3HOW - chains A and B of the 15 polymer chains in the assembly; structure by X-ray diffraction, 3.60 A resolution.

== Chain A ==
Name: DNA-directed RNA polymerase II subunit RPB1
Organism: Saccharomyces cerevisiae
Notes: EC 2.7.7.6
Reference sequence: P04050 (RPB1_YEAST); numbering as in UniProt (aligned over 1-1733)
Chain sequence (1733 residues; each row starts with the number of its first residue):
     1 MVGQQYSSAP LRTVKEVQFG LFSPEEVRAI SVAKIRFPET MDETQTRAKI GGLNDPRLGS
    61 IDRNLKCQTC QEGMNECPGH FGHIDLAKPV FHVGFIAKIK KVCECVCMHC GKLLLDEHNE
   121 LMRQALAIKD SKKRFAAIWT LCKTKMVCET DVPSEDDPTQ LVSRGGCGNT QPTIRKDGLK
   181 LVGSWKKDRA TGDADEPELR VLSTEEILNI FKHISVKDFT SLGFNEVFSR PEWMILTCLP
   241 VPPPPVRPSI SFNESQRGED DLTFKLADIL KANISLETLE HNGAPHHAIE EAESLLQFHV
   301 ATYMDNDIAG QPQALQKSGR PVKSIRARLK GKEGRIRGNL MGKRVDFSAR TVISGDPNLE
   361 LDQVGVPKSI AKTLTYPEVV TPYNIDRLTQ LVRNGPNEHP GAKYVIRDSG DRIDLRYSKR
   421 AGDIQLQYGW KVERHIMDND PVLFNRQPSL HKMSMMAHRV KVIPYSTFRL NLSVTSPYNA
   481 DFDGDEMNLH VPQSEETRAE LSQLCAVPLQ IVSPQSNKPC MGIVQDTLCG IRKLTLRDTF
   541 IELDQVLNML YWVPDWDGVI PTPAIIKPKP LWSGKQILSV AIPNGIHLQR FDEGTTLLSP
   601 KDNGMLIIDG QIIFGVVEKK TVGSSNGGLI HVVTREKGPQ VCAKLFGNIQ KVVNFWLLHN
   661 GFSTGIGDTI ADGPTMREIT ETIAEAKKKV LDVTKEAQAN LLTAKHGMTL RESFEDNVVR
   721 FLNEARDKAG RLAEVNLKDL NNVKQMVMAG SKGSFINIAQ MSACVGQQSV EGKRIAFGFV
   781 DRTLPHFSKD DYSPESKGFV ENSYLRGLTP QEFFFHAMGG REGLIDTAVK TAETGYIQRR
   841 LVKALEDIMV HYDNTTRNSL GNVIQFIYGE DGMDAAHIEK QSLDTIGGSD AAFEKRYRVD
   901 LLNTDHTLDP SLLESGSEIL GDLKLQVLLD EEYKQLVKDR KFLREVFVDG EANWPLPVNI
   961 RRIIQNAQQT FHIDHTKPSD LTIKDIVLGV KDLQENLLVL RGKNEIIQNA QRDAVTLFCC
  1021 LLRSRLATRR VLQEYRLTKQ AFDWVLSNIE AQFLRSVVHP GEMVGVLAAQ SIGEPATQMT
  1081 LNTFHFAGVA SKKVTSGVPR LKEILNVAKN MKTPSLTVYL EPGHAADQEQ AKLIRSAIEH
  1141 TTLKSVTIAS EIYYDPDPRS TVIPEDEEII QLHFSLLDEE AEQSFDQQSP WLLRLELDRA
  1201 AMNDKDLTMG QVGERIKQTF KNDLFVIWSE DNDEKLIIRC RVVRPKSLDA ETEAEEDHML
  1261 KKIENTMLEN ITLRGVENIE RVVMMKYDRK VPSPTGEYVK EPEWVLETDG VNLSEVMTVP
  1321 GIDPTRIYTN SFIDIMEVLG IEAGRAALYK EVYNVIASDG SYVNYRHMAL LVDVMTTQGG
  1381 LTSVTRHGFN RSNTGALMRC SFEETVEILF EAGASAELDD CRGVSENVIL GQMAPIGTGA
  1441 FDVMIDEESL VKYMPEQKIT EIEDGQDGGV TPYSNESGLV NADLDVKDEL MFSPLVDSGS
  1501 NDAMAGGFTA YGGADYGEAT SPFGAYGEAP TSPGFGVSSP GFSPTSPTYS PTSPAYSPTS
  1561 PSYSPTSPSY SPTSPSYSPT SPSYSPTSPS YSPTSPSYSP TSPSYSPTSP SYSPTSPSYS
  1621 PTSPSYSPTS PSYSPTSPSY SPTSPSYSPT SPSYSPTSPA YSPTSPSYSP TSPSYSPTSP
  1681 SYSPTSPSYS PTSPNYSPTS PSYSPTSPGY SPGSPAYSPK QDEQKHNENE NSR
Not modelled in the structure: 1, 187-194, 1082-1091, 1176-1186, 1245-1253, 1456-1733
UniProt features mapped onto this chain:
  - region: Pro248 to Asp260 (Lid loop), Asn306 to Lys323 (Rudder loop), Pro810 to Glu822 (Bridging helix)
  - binding site (Zn(2+)): Cys67, Cys70, Cys77, His80, Cys107, Cys110, Cys148, Cys167
  - binding site (Mg(2+)): Asp481, Asp483, Asp485
  - modified residue: Thr1471 (Phosphothreonine)
  - cross-link (Glycyl lysine isopeptide (Lys-Gly)): Lys695 (interchain with G-Cter in ubiquitin), Lys1246 (interchain with G-Cter in ubiquitin), Lys1350 (interchain with G-Cter in ubiquitin)
Bound ions: Zn2+ site 1: Cys67, Cys70, Cys77, His80; Zn2+ site 2: Cys107, Cys110, Cys148, Cys167; Mg2+: Asp481, Asp483, Asp485 (shared with 1 residue of chain 3)
Reported in the primary citation:
  - binding site for the 18-nt RNA strand: Asp483

== Chain B ==
Name: DNA-directed RNA polymerase II subunit RPB2
Organism: Saccharomyces cerevisiae
Notes: EC 2.7.7.6
Reference sequence: P08518 (RPB2_YEAST); numbering as in UniProt (aligned over 1-1224)
Chain sequence (1224 residues; each row starts with the number of its first residue):
     1 MSDLANSEKY YDEDPYGFED ESAPITAEDS WAVISAFFRE KGLVSQQLDS FNQFVDYTLQ
    61 DIICEDSTLI LEQLAQHTTE SDNISRKYEI SFGKIYVTKP MVNESDGVTH ALYPQEARLR
   121 NLTYSSGLFV DVKKRTYEAI DVPGRELKYE LIAEESEDDS ESGKVFIGRL PIMLRSKNCY
   181 LSEATESDLY KLKECPFDMG GYFIINGSEK VLIAQERSAG NIVQVFKKAA PSPISHVAEI
   241 RSALEKGSRF ISTLQVKLYG REGSSARTIK ATLPYIKQDI PIVIIFRALG IIPDGEILEH
   301 ICYDVNDWQM LEMLKPCVED GFVIQDRETA LDFIGRRGTA LGIKKEKRIQ YAKDILQKEF
   361 LPHITQLEGF ESRKAFFLGY MINRLLLCAL DRKDQDDRDH FGKKRLDLAG PLLAQLFKTL
   421 FKKLTKDIFR YMQRTVEEAH DFNMKLAINA KTITSGLKYA LATGNWGEQK KAMSSRAGVS
   481 QVLNRYTYSS TLSHLRRTNT PIGRDGKLAK PRQLHNTHWG LVCPAETPEG QACGLVKNLS
   541 LMSCISVGTD PMPIITFLSE WGMEPLEDYV PHQSPDATRV FVNGVWHGVH RNPARLMETL
   601 RTLRRKGDIN PEVSMIRDIR EKELKIFTDA GRVYRPLFIV EDDESLGHKE LKVRKGHIAK
   661 LMATEYQDIE GGFEDVEEYT WSSLLNEGLV EYIDAEEEES ILIAMQPEDL EPAEANEEND
   721 LDVDPAKRIR VSHHATTFTH CEIHPSMILG VAASIIPFPD HNQSPRNTYQ SAMGKQAMGV
   781 FLTNYNVRMD TMANILYYPQ KPLGTTRAME YLKFRELPAG QNAIVAIACY SGYNQEDSMI
   841 MNQSSIDRGL FRSLFFRSYM DQEKKYGMSI TETFEKPQRT NTLRMKHGTY DKLDDDGLIA
   901 PGVRVSGEDV IIGKTTPISP DEEELGQRTA YHSKRDASTP LRSTENGIVD QVLVTTNQDG
   961 LKFVKVRVRT TKIPQIGDKF ASRHGQKGTI GITYRREDMP FTAEGIVPDL IINPHAIPSR
  1021 MTVAHLIECL LSKVAALSGN EGDASPFTDI TVEGISKLLR EHGYQSRGFE VMYNGHTGKK
  1081 LMAQIFFGPT YYQRLRHMVD DKIHARARGP MQVLTRQPVE GRSRDGGLRF GEMERDCMIA
  1141 HGAASFLKER LMEASDAFRV HICGICGLMT VIAKLNHNQF ECKGCDNKID IYQIHIPYAA
  1201 KLLFQELMAM NITPRLYTDR SRDF
Not modelled in the structure: 1-19, 71-89, 135-163, 337-344, 438-445, 471, 669-677, 716-721, 920-932
Bound ions: Zn2+: Cys1163, Cys1166, Cys1182, Cys1185
Reported in the primary citation:
  - binding site for the 18-nt RNA strand: Arg766, Arg1020
  - binding site for the 26-nt DNA strand: Arg504

== How chain A and chain B interact ==
Contacting residue pairs (398):
  Val2(A) - Ala1157(B)
  Val2(A) - Phe1158(B)
  Val2(A) - Arg1159(B)
  Val2(A) - His1195(B)
  Gly3(A) - Arg1159(B)  hydrogen bond (backbone-side chain)
  Gln4(A) - Arg1159(B)  hydrogen bond (backbone-side chain)
  Gln5(A) - Arg1159(B)  hydrogen bond (backbone-side chain)
  Gln5(A) - Leu1175(B)  hydrogen bond (side chain-backbone)
  Tyr6(A) - Arg1159(B)
  Tyr6(A) - Leu1175(B)
  Ser7(A) - Arg1159(B)
  Ser7(A) - His1161(B)
  Ser7(A) - Leu1175(B)
  Ser7(A) - Phe1180(B)
  Ser7(A) - Gln1193(B)  hydrogen bond
  Ser8(A) - Asn1178(B)  hydrogen bond
  Ser8(A) - Phe1180(B)
  Ala9(A) - His1161(B)
  Ala9(A) - Phe1180(B)  hydrophobic
  Ala9(A) - Gln1193(B)  hydrogen bond (backbone-side chain)
  Pro10(A) - Ile1191(B)
  Pro10(A) - Tyr1192(B)  hydrophobic
  Pro10(A) - Gln1193(B)  hydrogen bond (backbone-backbone)
  Leu11(A) - Gln1193(B)
  Leu11(A) - His1195(B)
  Arg12(A) - Tyr1192(B)  hydrogen bond
  Arg12(A) - Gln1193(B)  hydrogen bond (backbone-backbone)
  Arg12(A) - Ile1194(B)
  Arg12(A) - Thr1218(B)  hydrogen bond
  Thr13(A) - Thr1218(B)
  Val14(A) - Tyr1217(B)
  Lys15(A) - Tyr1217(B)  hydrogen bond (backbone-backbone)
  Lys15(A) - Thr1218(B)
  Lys15(A) - Asp1219(B)
  Lys15(A) - Arg1220(B)  hydrogen bond (backbone-side chain)
  Glu16(A) - Arg1215(B)
  Glu16(A) - Tyr1217(B)  hydrogen bond (backbone-backbone)
  Glu16(A) - Asp1219(B)
  Glu16(A) - Arg1220(B)
  Glu16(A) - Ser1221(B)  hydrogen bond (side chain-backbone)
  Glu16(A) - Arg1222(B)  hydrogen bond (side chain-backbone)
  Val17(A) - Arg1215(B)
  Gln18(A) - Thr1213(B)
  Gln18(A) - Arg1215(B)  hydrogen bond (backbone-backbone)
  Gln18(A) - Tyr1217(B)
  Phe19(A) - Thr1213(B)
  Gly20(A) - Thr1213(B)  hydrogen bond (backbone-backbone)
  Leu21(A) - Asn1211(B)
  Leu21(A) - Thr1213(B)  hydrogen bond (backbone-side chain)
  Phe22(A) - Met1208(B)  hydrophobic
  Phe22(A) - Asn1211(B)  hydrogen bond (backbone-backbone)
  Phe22(A) - Thr1213(B)
  Glu26(A) - Cys1166(B)
  Glu26(A) - Leu1168(B)
  Glu26(A) - Arg1215(B)  salt bridge
  Ala29(A) - Lys1183(B)
  Ala29(A) - Gly1184(B)
  Ile30(A) - Leu1168(B)  hydrophobic
  Ile30(A) - Thr1170(B)
  Ile30(A) - Lys1183(B)  hydrogen bond (backbone-side chain)
  Thr69(A) - Lys1174(B)  hydrogen bond
  Glu72(A) - Ala1173(B)
  Glu72(A) - Lys1174(B)
  Glu72(A) - Leu1175(B)  hydrogen bond (side chain-backbone)
  Met74(A) - Arg1116(B)  hydrogen bond (backbone-side chain)
  Asn75(A) - Arg1116(B)
  Glu76(A) - Arg1159(B)  salt bridge
  Glu76(A) - Leu1175(B)
  Pro78(A) - Lys1201(B)
  Gly79(A) - Lys1201(B)
  Gly79(A) - Gln1205(B)
  Phe81(A) - Gln1205(B)
  Phe81(A) - Met1208(B)  hydrophobic
  His92(A) - Met1210(B)  hydrogen bond (side chain-backbone)
  Phe228(A) - Arg1215(B)
  Leu236(A) - Asn1211(B)
  Pro240(A) - Met1208(B)
  Pro240(A) - Ala1209(B)
  Pro240(A) - Asn1211(B)
  Pro245(A) - Leu1114(B)
  Pro245(A) - Tyr1198(B)
  Pro245(A) - Lys1201(B)
  Val246(A) - Leu1114(B)
  Val246(A) - Gln1205(B)
  Pro248(A) - Leu1114(B)
  Phe252(A) - Arg935(B)  hydrogen bond (backbone-side chain)
  Asn253(A) - Arg884(B)
  Asn253(A) - Arg935(B)  hydrogen bond
  Glu254(A) - Arg935(B)
  Ser255(A) - Ile918(B)
  Gln256(A) - Arg935(B)
  Met304(A) - Met1210(B)  hydrophobic
  Ser318(A) - Lys470(B)
  Gly319(A) - Lys470(B)
  Ile325(A) - Glu1206(B)
  Ile325(A) - Ala1209(B)  hydrophobic
  Ile325(A) - Met1210(B)  hydrophobic
  Arg328(A) - Glu1206(B)  salt bridge
  Leu329(A) - Glu1206(B)
  Leu329(A) - Leu1207(B)  hydrophobic
  Leu329(A) - Met1210(B)  hydrophobic
  Arg335(A) - Leu1114(B)
  Arg335(A) - Ala1199(B)
  Arg335(A) - Leu1202(B)
  Arg335(A) - Glu1206(B)  salt bridge
  Ile336(A) - Leu1203(B)  hydrophobic
  Arg337(A) - Arg1129(B)
  Arg337(A) - Glu1132(B)  salt bridge
  Gly338(A) - Arg1129(B)  hydrogen bond (backbone-side chain)
  Asn339(A) - Thr1115(B)
  Asn339(A) - Gln1117(B)  hydrogen bond (backbone-side chain)
  Asn339(A) - Ala1199(B)
  Leu340(A) - Ala1199(B)  hydrophobic
  Leu340(A) - Ala1200(B)
  Met341(A) - Glu1132(B)
  Met341(A) - Arg1135(B)
  Gly342(A) - Arg1129(B)  hydrogen bond (backbone-side chain)
  Gly342(A) - Phe1130(B)
  Gly342(A) - Gly1131(B)
  Lys343(A) - Gln1117(B)
  Lys343(A) - Arg1129(B)
  Lys343(A) - Phe1130(B)  hydrogen bond (backbone-backbone)
  Lys343(A) - Leu1151(B)  hydrogen bond (side chain-backbone)
  Lys343(A) - Ser1155(B)
  Lys343(A) - Asp1156(B)  salt bridge
  Arg344(A) - Pro1118(B)
  Arg344(A) - Glu1120(B)  salt bridge
  Arg344(A) - Gly1127(B)  hydrogen bond (side chain-backbone)
  Arg344(A) - Leu1128(B)
  Arg344(A) - Ser1155(B)  hydrogen bond (backbone-side chain)
  Val345(A) - Pro1118(B)  hydrophobic
  Val345(A) - Gly1127(B)
  Val345(A) - Leu1128(B)  hydrogen bond (backbone-backbone)
  Val345(A) - Phe1130(B)  hydrophobic
  Val345(A) - Arg1150(B)
  Val345(A) - Ala1154(B)
  Asp346(A) - Arg1106(B)  salt bridge
  Asp346(A) - Arg1108(B)
  Asp346(A) - Met1111(B)
  Asp346(A) - Pro1118(B)
  Asp346(A) - Arg1150(B)  hydrogen bond (backbone-side chain)
  Asp346(A) - Ala1154(B)  hydrogen bond (backbone-backbone)
  Phe347(A) - Arg1106(B)  hydrogen bond (backbone-backbone)
  Phe347(A) - Ala1107(B)
  Phe347(A) - Arg1150(B)  hydrogen bond (backbone-side chain)
  Ser348(A) - Ala1105(B)
  Ser348(A) - Arg1106(B)  hydrogen bond (backbone-backbone)
  Ser348(A) - Leu1128(B)  hydrogen bond (side chain-backbone)
  Ala349(A) - His1104(B)
  Ala349(A) - Ala1105(B)  hydrophobic
  Ala349(A) - Leu1128(B)
  Arg350(A) - Ile1103(B)
  Arg350(A) - His1104(B)  hydrogen bond (backbone-backbone)
  Arg350(A) - Leu1128(B)
  Thr351(A) - Ile1103(B)
  Thr351(A) - His1104(B)
  Asp356(A) - Tyr833(B)  hydrogen bond
  Pro357(A) - Gly832(B)
  Pro357(A) - Tyr833(B)  hydrophobic
  Asn358(A) - Tyr833(B)  hydrogen bond
  Ser369(A) - Ile1103(B)
  Ile370(A) - Ile1103(B)  hydrophobic
  Ile370(A) - Ala1105(B)  hydrophobic
  Thr373(A) - Ala1105(B)
  Thr373(A) - Arg1106(B)
  Thr373(A) - Ala1107(B)
  Leu374(A) - Arg1106(B)
  Arg412(A) - Arg1108(B)
  Glu433(A) - Arg1108(B)  salt bridge
  Leu443(A) - Met1138(B)  hydrophobic
  Leu443(A) - Phe1146(B)  hydrophobic
  Asn445(A) - Glu1134(B)
  Gln447(A) - Arg1129(B)
  Gln447(A) - Glu1134(B)
  Ser449(A) - Met1133(B)
  Ser449(A) - Glu1134(B)  hydrogen bond
  His451(A) - Cys1137(B)
  Lys452(A) - Cys1137(B)
  Lys452(A) - Ala1140(B)
  Lys452(A) - His1141(B)  hydrogen bond (backbone-side chain)
  Met455(A) - Phe1130(B)  hydrophobic
  Met455(A) - Glu1134(B)
  Met455(A) - Cys1137(B)  hydrophobic
  Met455(A) - Met1138(B)  hydrophobic
  Met455(A) - His1141(B)  hydrogen bond (backbone-side chain)
  Ser466(A) - Gln975(B)  hydrogen bond
  Ser466(A) - Val1099(B)
  Ser466(A) - Asp1100(B)  hydrogen bond
  Thr467(A) - Gly977(B)
  Thr467(A) - Val1099(B)
  Arg469(A) - Tyr833(B)
  Arg469(A) - Ile976(B)
  Arg469(A) - Gly991(B)  hydrogen bond (side chain-backbone)
  Leu472(A) - Gln835(B)
  Leu472(A) - Glu836(B)
  Ala480(A) - Glu836(B)
  Phe482(A) - Gln835(B)
  Phe482(A) - Glu836(B)  hydrogen bond (backbone-backbone)
  Phe482(A) - Asp837(B)
  Phe482(A) - Ser838(B)
  Phe482(A) - Thr989(B)  hydrogen bond (backbone-side chain)
  Asp483(A) - Lys979(B)
  Asp483(A) - Thr989(B)
  Gly484(A) - Thr989(B)
  Glu486(A) - Lys1102(B)
  Asn488(A) - Leu1128(B)
  His490(A) - Phe1130(B)
  His490(A) - Arg1150(B)  hydrogen bond
  Val491(A) - Arg1150(B)  hydrogen bond (backbone-side chain)
  Pro492(A) - Glu1149(B)
  Gln493(A) - Glu1149(B)  hydrogen bond (backbone-side chain)
  Ser494(A) - Glu1149(B)  hydrogen bond (backbone-side chain)
  Glu496(A) - Ser1145(B)  hydrogen bond
  Thr497(A) - Phe1146(B)
  Thr497(A) - Glu1149(B)  hydrogen bond
  Glu500(A) - Ala1143(B)
  Glu500(A) - Ala1144(B)  hydrogen bond (side chain-backbone)
  Glu500(A) - Ser1145(B)  hydrogen bond (side chain-backbone)
  Glu500(A) - Phe1146(B)  hydrogen bond (side chain-backbone)
  Leu501(A) - Phe1146(B)  hydrophobic
  Cys505(A) - His1141(B)
  Gln510(A) - His1141(B)  hydrogen bond
  Val524(A) - Gln835(B)
  Gln525(A) - Gln835(B)
  Gln525(A) - Glu836(B)  hydrogen bond
  Gln525(A) - His1015(B)
  Asp526(A) - Cys829(B)  hydrogen bond
  Asp526(A) - Gly832(B)
  Asp526(A) - Asn834(B)
  Asp526(A) - Gln835(B)  hydrogen bond (backbone-side chain)
  Asp526(A) - Asn1013(B)  hydrogen bond
  Asp526(A) - His1015(B)
  Thr527(A) - Gln835(B)
  Cys529(A) - His1015(B)
  Glu542(A) - Lys1079(B)  salt bridge
  Leu657(A) - Cys829(B)  hydrophobic
  Leu658(A) - Tyr830(B)  hydrophobic
  Leu658(A) - Ser831(B)
  Leu658(A) - Asn1074(B)  hydrogen bond (backbone-side chain)
  Leu658(A) - His1076(B)
  His659(A) - Asn1074(B)  hydrogen bond
  His659(A) - Lys1080(B)
  His659(A) - Leu1081(B)
  Asn660(A) - Met1082(B)
  Asn660(A) - Ala1083(B)  hydrogen bond (backbone-backbone)
  Gly661(A) - Leu1081(B)
  Gly661(A) - Ala1083(B)
  Phe662(A) - Ile827(B)
  Phe662(A) - Ala828(B)
  Phe662(A) - Cys829(B)  hydrogen bond (backbone-backbone)
  Phe662(A) - Pro1014(B)
  Phe662(A) - Ala1083(B)
  Ser663(A) - Ile827(B)  hydrogen bond (side chain-backbone)
  Ser663(A) - Pro1014(B)
  Ser663(A) - Gln1084(B)
  Ser663(A) - Ile1085(B)
  Ser663(A) - Phe1086(B)  hydrogen bond (side chain-backbone)
  Thr664(A) - Ile827(B)
  Thr664(A) - Pro1014(B)
  Thr664(A) - Leu1026(B)
  Thr664(A) - Phe1086(B)
  Gly665(A) - Leu1026(B)
  Gly665(A) - Phe1069(B)
  Gly665(A) - Phe1086(B)
  Ile666(A) - Leu1026(B)
  Ile666(A) - Arg1067(B)
  Ile666(A) - Phe1086(B)  hydrophobic
  Asp668(A) - Phe1069(B)
  Ile670(A) - Arg1067(B)
  Thr680(A) - Ile729(B)
  Asn742(A) - Phe1069(B)
  Met746(A) - Pro1014(B)
  Met746(A) - His1015(B)  hydrogen bond
  Met746(A) - Pro1018(B)  hydrophobic
  Ser751(A) - His1015(B)  hydrogen bond
  Lys752(A) - His1015(B)
  Lys752(A) - Ser1019(B)  hydrogen bond
  Lys752(A) - Arg1020(B)
  Gly753(A) - Pro1018(B)
  Asn757(A) - Pro1018(B)
  Asn757(A) - Ser1019(B)
  Asn757(A) - Met1021(B)
  Gln760(A) - Met1021(B)
  Glu771(A) - Gln513(B)
  Ala776(A) - Asn516(B)
  Phe777(A) - Asn516(B)
  Gly778(A) - His400(B)
  Gly778(A) - Asn516(B)  hydrogen bond (backbone-side chain)
  Gly778(A) - Glu699(B)
  Phe779(A) - Thr517(B)
  Phe779(A) - Glu698(B)
  Phe779(A) - Glu699(B)
  Val780(A) - Glu699(B)  hydrogen bond (backbone-side chain)
  Arg782(A) - Glu698(B)
  Arg782(A) - Glu699(B)  hydrogen bond (side chain-backbone)
  Arg782(A) - Ile701(B)  hydrogen bond (side chain-backbone)
  Thr783(A) - Asn516(B)
  Pro785(A) - Glu698(B)
  Pro785(A) - Ile701(B)
  Pro785(A) - Leu702(B)
  Pro785(A) - Ile703(B)  hydrogen bond (backbone-backbone)
  His786(A) - Trp519(B)
  His786(A) - Ile703(B)
  His786(A) - Met705(B)  hydrogen bond
  His786(A) - Glu742(B)  salt bridge
  Phe787(A) - Leu702(B)
  Lys789(A) - Arg620(B)
  Glu795(A) - Val731(B)
  Glu801(A) - Ile729(B)
  Asn802(A) - Arg728(B)
  Asn802(A) - Ile729(B)  hydrogen bond (side chain-backbone)
  Tyr804(A) - His761(B)  hydrogen bond (backbone-side chain)
  Tyr804(A) - Asn762(B)
  Tyr804(A) - Gln763(B)
  Leu805(A) - His761(B)  hydrogen bond (backbone-side chain)
  Arg806(A) - Lys727(B)
  Arg806(A) - Arg728(B)
  Arg806(A) - Ile729(B)
  Arg806(A) - His761(B)  hydrogen bond (backbone-side chain)
  Gly807(A) - Arg728(B)
  Gly807(A) - Asp760(B)
  Gly807(A) - His761(B)
  Leu808(A) - Arg728(B)
  Leu808(A) - Asp760(B)  hydrogen bond (backbone-backbone)
  Leu808(A) - Phe1047(B)
  Thr809(A) - Phe1047(B)
  Pro810(A) - Trp519(B)
  Pro810(A) - Met705(B)  hydrophobic
  Pro810(A) - Pro745(B)  hydrophobic
  Pro810(A) - Phe1047(B)
  Gln811(A) - Met705(B)
  Phe813(A) - Leu749(B)  hydrophobic
  Phe813(A) - Pro759(B)
  Phe814(A) - Leu514(B)  hydrophobic
  Phe814(A) - His515(B)
  Phe814(A) - Trp519(B)  hydrophobic
  His816(A) - Ser764(B)
  Ala817(A) - Leu514(B)  hydrophobic
  Ala817(A) - Pro524(B)  hydrophobic
  Ala817(A) - Ser764(B)
  Met818(A) - Leu514(B)
  Met818(A) - Asn516(B)
  Arg821(A) - Arg512(B)  hydrogen bond (side chain-backbone)
  Arg821(A) - Leu514(B)
  Arg821(A) - Pro524(B)  hydrogen bond (side chain-backbone)
  Arg821(A) - Thr527(B)
  Arg821(A) - Gly534(B)
  Glu822(A) - Gln513(B)
  Leu824(A) - Thr768(B)
  Ile825(A) - Arg512(B)
  Ile825(A) - Gln513(B)
  Ala828(A) - Lys507(B)  hydrogen bond (backbone-side chain)
  Ala828(A) - Gly530(B)
  Val829(A) - Lys507(B)
  Arg839(A) - Glu1132(B)  salt bridge
  Val842(A) - Asp1136(B)
  Lys843(A) - Arg1135(B)
  Glu846(A) - Arg1135(B)  salt bridge
  Met1063(A) - Ile1139(B)
  Val1066(A) - Asp1136(B)
  Val1066(A) - Ile1139(B)  hydrophobic
  Gln1070(A) - Asp1136(B)
  Gln1070(A) - Cys1137(B)
  Lys1144(A) - Glu262(B)  salt bridge
  His1258(A) - Glu319(B)
  Asn1265(A) - Gly263(B)  hydrogen bond (side chain-backbone)
  Asn1265(A) - Ser264(B)
  Asn1265(A) - Ser265(B)  hydrogen bond
  Glu1269(A) - Gly263(B)
  Leu1409(A) - Leu1207(B)  hydrophobic
  Leu1409(A) - Ile1212(B)
  Phe1410(A) - Met1210(B)  hydrophobic
  Phe1410(A) - Ile1212(B)  hydrophobic
  Leu1418(A) - Arg1222(B)  hydrogen bond (backbone-side chain)
  Asp1420(A) - Arg1220(B)
  Asp1420(A) - Arg1222(B)  salt bridge
  Arg1422(A) - Phe1224(B)
  Val1424(A) - Ile1139(B)  hydrophobic
  Ser1425(A) - Arg1135(B)  hydrogen bond
  Val1428(A) - Leu1151(B)  hydrophobic
  Ile1429(A) - Pro1197(B)
  Ile1429(A) - Ala1200(B)
  Leu1430(A) - Met1152(B)
  Leu1430(A) - His1195(B)
  Leu1430(A) - Ile1196(B)
  Leu1430(A) - Pro1197(B)
  Gly1431(A) - Lys1148(B)  hydrogen bond (backbone-side chain)
  Gly1431(A) - Met1152(B)
  Gly1431(A) - Pro1197(B)
  Met1433(A) - Ala1144(B)  hydrophobic
  Met1433(A) - Ser1145(B)
  Ala1434(A) - Ala1144(B)
  Ile1436(A) - Gly1142(B)
  Ile1436(A) - Ala1144(B)
  Thr1438(A) - Gly1142(B)  hydrogen bond (side chain-backbone)
  Thr1438(A) - Ala1144(B)
  Thr1438(A) - Ser1145(B)
  Gly1439(A) - Ala1144(B)
Other interface residues (no listed pair), chain A (222 interface residues in all): Val27, Gln68, Cys70, His80, Trp233, Cys238, Pro242, Pro243, Tyr303, Arg326, Val352, Ser354, Gly355, Thr375, Tyr404, Tyr465, Thr475, Asp481, Leu504, Gly667, Met676, Met761, Val770, Ile775, Leu784, Ser788, Asp790, Gln838, Leu1397, Gln1432, Gly1437
Other interface residues (no listed pair), chain B (205 interface residues in all): Asp397, Gln469, Leu508, His518, Cys523, Gln531, Cys533, Arg635, Ser700, Pro725, Ala726, Arg730, His734, Ala735, Ile748, Pro765, Asn767, Tyr769, Lys987, Gly988, Ile990, Val1023, Ile1027, Leu1030, Val1052, Gly1109, Val1119, Leu1147, Val1160, Val1171, Ile1172, Asn1176, Phe1204, Pro1214, Leu1216

== Overview ==
The interface between chain A and chain B involves 222 residues on one side and 205 on the other; the contacts
include 95 hydrogen bonds and 15 salt bridges. Among the polar pairs are Glu26(A)-Arg1215(B),
Glu76(A)-Arg1159(B) and Arg328(A)-Glu1206(B). The paper reports a binding site for the 18-nt RNA strand at
Asp483(A) and Arg766(B) among others; a binding site for the 26-nt DNA strand at Arg504(B).
Here chain A is DNA-directed RNA polymerase II subunit RPB1 and chain B is DNA-directed RNA polymerase II
subunit RPB2, both from Saccharomyces cerevisiae. Entry 3HOW (Complete RNA polymerase II elongation complex
III with a T-U mismatch and a frayed RNA 3'-uridine) was determined by X-ray diffraction together with 3HOU,
3HOV, 3HOX, 3HOY and 3HOZ from the same study.
